8UCV - chains A and D of the 4 polymer chains in the assembly; structure by electron microscopy, 3.81 A resolution.

# Chain A
Molecule: DNA polymerase alpha catalytic subunit
Organism: Xenopus laevis
Notes: EC 2.7.7.7
Reference sequence: Q9DE46 (DPOLA_XENLA); residues 335-1458 here = UniProt positions 335-1458
Sequence (1127 residues; numbered 332 to 1458; the number before each row is that of its first residue):
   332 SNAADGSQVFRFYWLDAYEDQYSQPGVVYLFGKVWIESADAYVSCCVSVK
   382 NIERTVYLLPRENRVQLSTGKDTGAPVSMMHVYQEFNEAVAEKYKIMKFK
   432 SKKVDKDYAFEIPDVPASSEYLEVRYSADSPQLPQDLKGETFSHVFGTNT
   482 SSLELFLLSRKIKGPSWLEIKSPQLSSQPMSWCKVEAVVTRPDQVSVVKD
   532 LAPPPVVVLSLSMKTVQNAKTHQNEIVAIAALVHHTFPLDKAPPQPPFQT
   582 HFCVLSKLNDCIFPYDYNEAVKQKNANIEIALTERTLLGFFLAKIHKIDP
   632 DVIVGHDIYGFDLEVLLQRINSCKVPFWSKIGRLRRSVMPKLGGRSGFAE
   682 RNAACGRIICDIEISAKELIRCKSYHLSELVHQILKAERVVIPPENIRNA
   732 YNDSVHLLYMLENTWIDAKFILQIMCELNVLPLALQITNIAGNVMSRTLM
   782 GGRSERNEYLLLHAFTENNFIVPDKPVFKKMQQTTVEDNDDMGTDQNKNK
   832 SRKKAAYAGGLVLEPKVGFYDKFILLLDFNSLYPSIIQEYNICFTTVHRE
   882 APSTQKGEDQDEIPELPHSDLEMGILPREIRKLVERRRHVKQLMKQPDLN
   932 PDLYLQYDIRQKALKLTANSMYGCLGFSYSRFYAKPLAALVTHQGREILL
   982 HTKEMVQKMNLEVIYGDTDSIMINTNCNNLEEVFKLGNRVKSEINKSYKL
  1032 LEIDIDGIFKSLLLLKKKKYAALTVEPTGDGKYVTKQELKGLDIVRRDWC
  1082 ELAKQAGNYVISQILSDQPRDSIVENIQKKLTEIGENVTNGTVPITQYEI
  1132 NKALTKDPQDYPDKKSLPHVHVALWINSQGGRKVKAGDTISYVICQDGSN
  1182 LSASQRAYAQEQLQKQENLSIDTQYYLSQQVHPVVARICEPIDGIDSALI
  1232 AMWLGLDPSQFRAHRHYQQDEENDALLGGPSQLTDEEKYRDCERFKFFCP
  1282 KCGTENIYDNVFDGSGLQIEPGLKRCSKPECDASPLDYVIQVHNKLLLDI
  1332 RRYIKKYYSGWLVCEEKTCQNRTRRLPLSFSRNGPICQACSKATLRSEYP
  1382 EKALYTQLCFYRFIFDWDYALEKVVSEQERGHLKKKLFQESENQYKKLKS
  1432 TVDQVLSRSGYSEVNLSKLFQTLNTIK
Not modelled in the structure: 332-338, 809-835, 883-891, 1243-1458
Sequence notes: expression tag (332-334)
Bound ions: Mg2+: Asp-859, Phe-860, Asp-1000 (together with 2'-deoxyguanosine-5'-triphosphate)
Residues lining bound ligands: 2'-deoxyguanosine-5'-triphosphate (DGT): Asp-859, Phe-860, Asn-861, Ser-862, Leu-863, Tyr-864, Pro-865, Arg-918, Lys-922, Lys-946, Leu-947, Asn-950, Tyr-953, Gly-954, Asp-1000
Curated features (UniProtKB/Swiss-Prot):
  - zinc finger: Cys-1280 to Pro-1310 (CysA-type)
  - motif: Cys-1345 to Cys-1371 (CysB motif)
  - binding site (Zn(2+)): Cys-1280, Cys-1283, Cys-1307, Cys-1312, Cys-1345, Cys-1350, Cys-1368, Cys-1371

# Chain D
Molecule: RNA-DNA/DNA primer
Sequence (29 nucleotides; each row starts with the number of its first residue):
     1 XGAUACUGCGTGAACTTAGCGATTGTAGC
Modified / non-standard residues: GTP (guanosine-5'-triphosphate) at position 1; DOC (2',3'-dideoxycytidine-5'-monophosphate) at position 29
Bound ions: Mg2+ near GTP_1 (its only coordinating residue here)

# Chain A / chain D interface
Pairs across the interface (22; chain A residue first):
  Asp-998(A) / DG28(D)  sugar contact
  Asp-998(A) / DOC_29(D)  sugar contact
  Lys-1049(A) / DG28(D)  hydrogen bond to the base
  Lys-1071(A) / DG28(D)  phosphate contact
  Lys-1071(A) / DOC_29(D)  salt bridge to the phosphate
  Gly-1072(A) / DG28(D)  hydrogen bond to the phosphate
  Val-1076(A) / DA27(D)  phosphate contact
  Arg-1077(A) / DG25(D)  base contact
  Arg-1077(A) / DT26(D)  hydrogen bond to the sugar
  Arg-1077(A) / DA27(D)  phosphate contact
  Arg-1078(A) / DT26(D)  salt bridge to the phosphate
  Arg-1078(A) / DA27(D)  salt bridge to the phosphate
  Asp-1079(A) / DT26(D)  sugar contact
  Lys-1133(A) / DT26(D)  phosphate contact
  Ala-1134(A) / DG25(D)  phosphate contact
  Ala-1134(A) / DT26(D)  hydrogen bond to the phosphate
  Thr-1136(A) / DG25(D)  hydrogen bond to the phosphate
  Tyr-1142(A) / DG25(D)  hydrogen bond to the phosphate
  Lys-1145(A) / DT23(D)  phosphate contact
  Lys-1145(A) / DT24(D)  salt bridge to the phosphate
  Leu-1148(A) / DT24(D)  sugar contact
  His-1150(A) / DG25(D)  salt bridge to the phosphate
Interface residues without a listed pair, chain A (20 interface residues in all): Arg-702, Thr-999, Asp-1000, Tyr-1051, Leu-1070

# In short
20 residues of chain A and 7 residues of chain D are in contact, with 6 hydrogen bonds and 5 salt bridges.
Among the polar pairs are Lys-1049(A)/DG28(D), Arg-1077(A)/DT26(D) and Gly-1072(A)/DG28(D). Bound to chain A:
2'-deoxyguanosine-5'-triphosphate. From UniProt: 8 Zn2+-binding residues on chain A.
Chain A is DNA polymerase alpha catalytic subunit (Xenopus laevis) and chain D is RNA-DNA/DNA primer; the
structure, Complete DNA termination subcomplex 1 of Xenopus laevis DNA polymerase alpha-primase, was
determined by electron microscopy (same publication as 8G99, 8G9F, 8G9L, 8G9N, 8G9O, 8UCU and 8 further
entries).
